PDB entry 1U3H | X-ray diffraction, 2.42 A resolution | chains A and D of the 5 polymer chains in the assembly

Chain A:
Name: T-cell receptor alpha-chain
Organism: Mus musculus
Notes: fragment: v2.3-j39-c
UniProtKB: Q5R1B3 (Q5R1B3_MOUSE); aligned to UniProt positions 30-134 over residues 2-111 (the alignment contains insertions or deletions, so no single offset holds)
Amino-acid sequence (110 residues; row label = number of the first residue in the row; note: 5 numbers in that range are skipped by the numbering (no residue carries them; nothing is unmodelled there)):
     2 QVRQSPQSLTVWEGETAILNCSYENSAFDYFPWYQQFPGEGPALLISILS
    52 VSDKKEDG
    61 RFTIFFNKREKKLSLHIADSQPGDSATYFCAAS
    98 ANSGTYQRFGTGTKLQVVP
Disulfides: Cys-22/Cys-90

Chain D:
Name: H-2 class II histocompatibility antigen, A-U beta chain
Organism: Mus musculus
Notes: fragment: extracellular beta-1, extracellular beta-2
UniProtKB: P06344 (HB2U_MOUSE); residues 1-189 here correspond to UniProt positions 28-216 (UniProt number = residue number + 27)
Amino-acid sequence (189 residues; numbered 1 to 190 plus 1 insertion-coded residue; 2 numbers in that range are skipped by the numbering (no residue carries them; nothing is unmodelled there); the number before each row is that of its first residue):
     1 GDSERHFVVQFQPFCYFTNGTQRIRYVTRYIYNREEYLRFDSDVGEYRAV
    51 TELGRPDAEYYNKQ
    67 YLERTRAELDTVCRYNYE
   84A E
    85 TEVPTSLRRLEQPNVVISLSRTEALNHHNTLVCSVTDFYPAKIKVRWFRN
   135 GQEETVGVSSTQLIRNGDWTFQVLVMLEMTPRRGEVYTCHVEHPSLKSPI
   185 TVEWRA
Disulfides: Cys-15/Cys-79, Cys-117/Cys-173
Curated features (UniProtKB/Swiss-Prot):
  - glycosylation: Asn-19 (N-linked (GlcNAc...) asparagine)

Interface between chain A and chain D:
Residue-residue contacts (8; chain A residue first):
  Ser-27(A) / Tyr-81(D)
  Ala-28(A) / Tyr-81(D)
  Asp-30(A) / Thr-77(D)
  Leu-50(A) / Glu-69(D)
  Ser-51(A) / Thr-77(D)
  Val-52(A) / Ala-73(D)  hydrophobic
  Asn-99(A) / Thr-77(D)
  Asn-99(A) / Tyr-81(D)
Interface residues without a listed pair, chain D (5 interface residues in all): Val-78

Summary:
7 residues of chain A and 5 residues of chain D are in contact.
Here chain A is T-cell receptor alpha-chain and chain D is H-2 class II histocompatibility antigen, A-U beta
chain, both from Mus musculus. Entry 1U3H (Crystal structure of mouse TCR 172.10 complexed with MHC class II
I-Au molecule at 2.4 A) was determined by X-ray diffraction.
